Entry 3FKV (X-ray diffraction, 1.85 A resolution); this record covers chain A.

[Chain A]
Molecule: Beta-lactamase
Source organism: Escherichia coli
Notes: EC 3.5.2.6
UniProt: P00811 (AMPC_ECOLI); residues 4-361 here correspond to UniProt positions 20-377 (UniProt number = residue number + 16)
Amino-acid sequence (358 residues; each row starts with the number of its first residue):
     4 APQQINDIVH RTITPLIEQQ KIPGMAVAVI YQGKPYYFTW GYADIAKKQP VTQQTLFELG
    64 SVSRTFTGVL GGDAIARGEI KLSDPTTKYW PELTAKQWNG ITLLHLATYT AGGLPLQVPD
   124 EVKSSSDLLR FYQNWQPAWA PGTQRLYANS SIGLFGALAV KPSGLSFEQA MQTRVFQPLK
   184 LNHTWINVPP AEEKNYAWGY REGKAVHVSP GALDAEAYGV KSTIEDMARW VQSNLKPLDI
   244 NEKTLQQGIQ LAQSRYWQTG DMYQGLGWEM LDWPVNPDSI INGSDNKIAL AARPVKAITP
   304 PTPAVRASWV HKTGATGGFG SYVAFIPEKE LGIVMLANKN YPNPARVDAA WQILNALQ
Unresolved in the structure: 288-289
Covalently attached groups: benzo (BZB) linked to S64
Differences from the reference sequence: engineered mutation R67 (Lys83 in P00811)
Small-molecule neighbours: benzo (BZB): G63, R67, L119, Q120, Y150, N152, Y221, K315, G317, A318
Curated features (UniProtKB/Swiss-Prot):
  - active site: S64 (Acyl-ester intermediate)
  - binding site (a beta-lactam): S64, Q120, Y150, N152, A318, N343
What the authors report for this chain:
  - contacts within the chain: R67-Y112 (hydrogen bond), R67-N152 (hydrogen bond), R67-A220, Y150-K315 (hydrogen bond)
  - conformationally variable residues (side-chain flip): N152
  - catalytic residues: S64, Y150 (citing earlier work)
  - mutagenesis - K67R (61-fold): decreased catalytic activity

[Overview]
Covalently linked benzo: at S64. From UniProt: active-site residue S64 and 6 beta-lactam-binding residues. The
paper reports catalytic residues S64 and Y150; K67R reduces catalytic activity.
Chain A is Beta-lactamase (Escherichia coli); the structure, AmpC K67R mutant complexed with
benzo(b)thiophene-2-boronic acid (bzb), was determined by X-ray diffraction, deposited together with 3FKW.
